4J86 - chains A and C; structure by X-ray diffraction, 1.48 A resolution.

== Chain A ==
Name: Coatomer subunit beta'
From: Saccharomyces cerevisiae
Reference sequence: P41811 (COPB2_YEAST); numbering as in UniProt (aligned over 1-301)
Chain sequence (301 residues; each row starts with the number of its first residue):
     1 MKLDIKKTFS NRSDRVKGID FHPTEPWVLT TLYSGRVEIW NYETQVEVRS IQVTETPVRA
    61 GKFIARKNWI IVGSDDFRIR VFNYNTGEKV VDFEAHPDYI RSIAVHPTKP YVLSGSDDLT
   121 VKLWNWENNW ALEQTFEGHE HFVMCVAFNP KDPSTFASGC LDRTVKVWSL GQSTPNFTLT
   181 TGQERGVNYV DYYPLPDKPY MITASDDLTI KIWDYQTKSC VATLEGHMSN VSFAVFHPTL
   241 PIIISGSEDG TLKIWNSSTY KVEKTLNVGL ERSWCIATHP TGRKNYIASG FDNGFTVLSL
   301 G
Construct notes: conflict Ile39 (Leu in P41811)

== Chain C ==
Name: Dolichyl-diphosphooligosaccharide--protein glycosyltransferase subunit WBP1
Reference sequence: P33767 (OSTB_YEAST); residues 1-6 here correspond to UniProt positions 425-430 (UniProt number = residue number + 424)
Chain sequence (6 residues; numbered 1 to 6; the number before each row is that of its first residue):
     1 TFKKTN

== How chain A and chain C interact ==
Pairs across the interface (18):
  Arg15(A) with Asn6(C), hydrogen bond (side chain-backbone)
  Lys17(A) with Asn6(C), hydrogen bond (side chain-backbone)
  Tyr33(A) with Thr5(C), hydrogen bond (side chain-backbone); Asn6(C)
  Arg59(A) with Lys4(C); Thr5(C), hydrogen bond (side chain-backbone); Asn6(C), hydrogen bond (side chain-backbone)
  Asp98(A) with Lys4(C), salt bridge
  Tyr99(A) with Lys4(C); Thr5(C)
  Arg101(A) with Lys4(C), hydrogen bond (side chain-backbone)
  Asp117(A) with Lys4(C), salt bridge
  Phe142(A) with Lys4(C)
  Leu161(A) with Lys3(C)
  Asn188(A) with Lys3(C), hydrogen bond
  Asp206(A) with Lys3(C), salt bridge
  Arg272(A) with Asn6(C)
  Trp274(A) with Asn6(C)
Interface residues without a listed pair, chain A (16 interface residues in all): Met144, Glu248

== In short ==
Chain A and chain C form an interface of 16 and 4 residues respectively, with 7 hydrogen bonds and 3 salt
bridges. Among the polar pairs are Asp98(A)-Lys4(C), Asp117(A)-Lys4(C) and Asp206(A)-Lys3(C).
Chain A is Coatomer subunit beta' (Saccharomyces cerevisiae) and chain C is
Dolichyl-diphosphooligosaccharide--protein glycosyltransferase subunit WBP1; the structure, Crystal structure
of beta'-COP/yWbp1 complex, was determined by X-ray diffraction together with 4J73, 4J77, 4J78, 4J79, 4J81,
4J82 and 3 further entries from the same study.
